PDB entry 4JUH | X-ray diffraction, 2.81 A resolution | chains A and C of the 6 polymer chains in the assembly

# Chain A (and C)
Name: Hemagglutinin
Organism: Influenza A virus
Notes: fragment: Hemagglutinin HA1 chain; chain C of this document is another copy of the same molecule, construct and numbering; everything in this record applies to it too
Reference sequence: Q9WFX3 (HEMA_I18A0); the construct lacks a stretch of the UniProt sequence and is renumbered around it, so the offset changes along the chain: 5-42 = UniProt 18-55; 44-49 = UniProt 56-61; 50-132 = UniProt 63-145; 133-325 = UniProt 147-339
Chain sequence (324 residues; numbered 5 to 327 plus 2 insertion-coded residues; 1 number in that range is skipped by the numbering (no residue carries it; nothing is unmodelled there); the number before each row is that of its first residue):
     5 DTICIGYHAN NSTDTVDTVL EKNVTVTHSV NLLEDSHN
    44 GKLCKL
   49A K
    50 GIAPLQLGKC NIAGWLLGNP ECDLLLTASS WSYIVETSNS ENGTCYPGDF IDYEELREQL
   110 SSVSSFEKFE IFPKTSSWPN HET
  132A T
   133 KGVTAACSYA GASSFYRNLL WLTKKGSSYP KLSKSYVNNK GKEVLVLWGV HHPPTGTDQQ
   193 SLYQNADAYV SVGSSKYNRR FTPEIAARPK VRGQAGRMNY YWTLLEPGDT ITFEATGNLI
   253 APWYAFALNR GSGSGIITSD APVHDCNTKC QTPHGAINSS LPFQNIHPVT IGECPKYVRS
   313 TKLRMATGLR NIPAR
Disulfide bonds: Cys47-Cys278, Cys59-Cys71, Cys94-Cys139, Cys282-Cys306
Glycans and other covalent adducts: N-acetylglucosamine (NAG) linked to Asn91
Sequence notes: engineered mutation Gly225 (Asp239 in Q9WFX3); expression tag (326-327)

# Interface between chain A and chain C
Residue-residue contacts (20):
  Glu216(A) with Asn210(C); Arg211(C); Arg212(C)
  Ile217(A) with Arg212(C), hydrogen bond (backbone-side chain)
  Ala218(A) with Ser203(C); Asn210(C); Arg211(C)
  Ala219(A) with Gly205(C); Thr244(C); Glu246(C)
  Arg220(A) with Ser206(C); Asn210(C), hydrogen bond
  Pro221(A) with Gly205(C); Ser206(C); Ser207(C); Asp241(C); Thr242(C)
  Val223(A) with Ser207(C)
  Arg229(A) with Ser206(C), hydrogen bond (side chain-backbone); Ser207(C)
Other interface residues (no listed pair), chain A (10 interface residues in all): Asp98, His184
Other interface residues (no listed pair), chain C (13 interface residues in all): Val204, Lys208

# Summary
Chain A and chain C form an interface of 10 and 13 residues respectively; the contacts include 3 hydrogen
bonds. Polar contacts include Ile217(A)-Arg212(C), Arg220(A)-Asn210(C) and Arg229(A)-Ser206(C). Covalently
linked N-acetylglucosamine: at Asn91(A).
Both chains are Hemagglutinin (Influenza A virus). Entry 4JUH (Crystal structure of 1918 pandemic influenza
virus hemagglutinin mutant D225G complexed with avian receptor analogue LSTa) was determined by X-ray
diffraction together with 4JTV, 4JTX, 4JU0, 4JUG and 4JUJ from the same study.
